3W3N - chains A and B; structure by X-ray diffraction, 2.10 A resolution.

# Chain A (and B)
Name: Toll-like receptor 8
Source organism: Homo sapiens
Notes: chain B of this document is another copy of the same molecule, construct and numbering; everything in this record applies to it too
UniProtKB: Q9NR97 (TLR8_HUMAN); numbering as in UniProt (aligned over 27-827)
Amino-acid sequence (811 residues; numbered 23 to 833; the number before each row is that of its first residue):
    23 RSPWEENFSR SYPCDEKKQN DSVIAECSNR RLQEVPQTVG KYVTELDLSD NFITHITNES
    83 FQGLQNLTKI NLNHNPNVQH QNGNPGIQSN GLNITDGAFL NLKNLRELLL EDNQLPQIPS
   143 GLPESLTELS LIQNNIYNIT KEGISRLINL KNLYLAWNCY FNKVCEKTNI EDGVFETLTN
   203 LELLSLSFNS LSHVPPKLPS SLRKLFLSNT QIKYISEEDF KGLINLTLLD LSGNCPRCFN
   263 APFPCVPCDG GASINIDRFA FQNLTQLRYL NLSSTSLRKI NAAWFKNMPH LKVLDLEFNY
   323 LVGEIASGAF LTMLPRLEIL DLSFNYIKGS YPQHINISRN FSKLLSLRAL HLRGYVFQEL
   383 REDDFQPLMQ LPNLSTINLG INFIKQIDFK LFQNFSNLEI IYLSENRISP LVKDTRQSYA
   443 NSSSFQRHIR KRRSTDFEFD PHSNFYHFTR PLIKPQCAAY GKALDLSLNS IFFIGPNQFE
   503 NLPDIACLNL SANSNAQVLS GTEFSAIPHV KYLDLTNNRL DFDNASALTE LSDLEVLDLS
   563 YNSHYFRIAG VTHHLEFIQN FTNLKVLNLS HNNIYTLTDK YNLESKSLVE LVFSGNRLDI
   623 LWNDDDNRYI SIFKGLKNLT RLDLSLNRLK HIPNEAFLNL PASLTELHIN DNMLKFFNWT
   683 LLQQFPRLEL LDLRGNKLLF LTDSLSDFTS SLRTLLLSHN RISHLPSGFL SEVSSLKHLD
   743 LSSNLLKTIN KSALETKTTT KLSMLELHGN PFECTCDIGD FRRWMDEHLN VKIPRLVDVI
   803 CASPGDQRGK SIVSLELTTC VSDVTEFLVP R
Unresolved in the structure: 23-30, 101-112, 434-458, 819-833 (chain B: 23-31, 101-112, 434-458, 818-833)
Differences from the reference sequence: expression tag (23-26, 828-833)
Curated features (UniProtKB/Swiss-Prot):
  - glycosylation (N-linked (GlcNAc...) asparagine): Asn29, Asn42, Asn80, Asn88, Asn115, Asn160, Asn247, Asn285, Asn293, Asn358, Asn362, Asn395, Asn416, Asn443, Asn511, Asn546, Asn582, Asn590, Asn640, Asn680 and 1 more in UniProt
  - natural variant: Pro432 (P432L: In IMD98), Phe494 (F494L: In IMD98), Gly572 (G572D: In IMD98; G572V: In IMD98)
  - mutagenesis: Tyr348 (Y348A: Abolishes activation of NF-kappa-B; Y348A: Abolishes responses to both ssRNA and chemical ligands), Val378 (V378A: Increases activation of NF-kappa-B), Phe405 (F405A: Abolishes activation of NF-kappa-B; F405A: Abolishes responses to both ssRNA and chemical ligands), Arg452 to Arg455 (Monomeric and inactive), Val520 (V520A: Strongly decreases activation of NF-kappa-B), Asp543 (D543A: Abolishes activation of NF-kappa-B; D543A: Abolishes responses to both ssRNA and chemical ligands), Thr574 (T574A: Abolishes responses to both ssRNA and chemical ligands; T574A: Strongly decreases activation of NF-kappa-B)
Disulfides: Cys36-Cys49, Cys181-Cys187, Cys257-Cys270, Cys260-Cys267, Cys479-Cys509, Cys776-Cys803
Covalently attached groups: N-acetylglucosamine (NAG) linked to Asn88, Asn395, Asn416, Asn546, Asn640, Asn680; glycan linked to Asn293, Asn511, Asn590
Residues lining bound ligands:
  - Resiquimod (RX8; 1-[4-amino-2-(ethoxymethyl)-1H-imidazo[4,5-c]quinolin-1-yl]-2-methylpropan-2-ol), molecule 1: Phe346, Tyr348, Ile349, Lys350, Gly351, Ser352, Tyr353, Gly376, Val378, Ile403, Phe405
  - Resiquimod (RX8), molecule 2: Val520, Asp543, Asp545, Gly572, Val573, Thr574

# Interface between chain A and chain B
Contacting residue pairs (74):
  Tyr182(A) - Asp627(B)  hydrogen bond
  Phe183(A) - Asp627(B)
  Asn184(A) - Asp627(B)  hydrogen bond (backbone-backbone)
  Asn184(A) - Asp628(B)
  Asn184(A) - Asn629(B)  hydrogen bond (side chain-backbone)
  Lys185(A) - Asp627(B)
  Phe261(A) - Thr574(B)
  Phe261(A) - Thr600(B)
  Phe261(A) - Asp601(B)
  Asn262(A) - Ala571(B)  hydrogen bond (side chain-backbone)
  Asn262(A) - Gly572(B)  hydrogen bond (side chain-backbone)
  Asn262(A) - Val573(B)  hydrogen bond (side chain-backbone)
  Asn262(A) - Thr574(B)
  Asn262(A) - Thr600(B)  hydrogen bond
  Ala263(A) - Arg630(B)  hydrogen bond (backbone-side chain)
  Pro264(A) - Arg630(B)
  Phe265(A) - Arg630(B)  hydrogen bond (backbone-side chain)
  Pro266(A) - Asp627(B)
  Pro266(A) - Asp628(B)
  Pro266(A) - Arg630(B)
  Phe346(A) - Gly572(B)
  Ile403(A) - Val573(B)  hydrophobic
  Phe405(A) - Asp543(B)
  Phe405(A) - Tyr567(B)  hydrophobic
  Phe405(A) - Val573(B)  hydrophobic
  Glu427(A) - His566(B)  salt bridge
  Glu427(A) - Tyr567(B)
  Glu427(A) - Ile570(B)
  Arg429(A) - Ala518(B)
  Arg429(A) - Tyr567(B)
  Glu460(A) - Ile622(B)
  Leu490(A) - Arg541(B)
  Leu490(A) - His566(B)
  Asn491(A) - Arg541(B)  hydrogen bond (backbone-side chain)
  Phe494(A) - Phe494(B)  hydrophobic
  Ala514(A) - Arg541(B)  hydrogen bond (backbone-side chain)
  Asn515(A) - Arg541(B)
  Ser516(A) - Ser516(B)
  Ser516(A) - Arg541(B)
  Ala518(A) - Arg429(B)  hydrogen bond (backbone-side chain)
  Arg541(A) - Asn491(B)  hydrogen bond (side chain-backbone)
  Arg541(A) - Ala514(B)  hydrogen bond (side chain-backbone)
  Arg541(A) - Ser516(B)
  Asp543(A) - Phe405(B)
  His566(A) - Glu427(B)  salt bridge
  His566(A) - Leu490(B)
  Tyr567(A) - Glu427(B)
  Tyr567(A) - Arg429(B)
  Arg569(A) - Leu490(B)
  Ile570(A) - Glu427(B)
  Ala571(A) - Asn262(B)  hydrogen bond (backbone-side chain)
  Gly572(A) - Asn262(B)
  Gly572(A) - Phe346(B)
  Val573(A) - Asn262(B)  hydrogen bond (backbone-side chain)
  Val573(A) - Ile403(B)  hydrophobic
  Val573(A) - Phe405(B)  hydrophobic
  Thr574(A) - Phe261(B)
  Thr574(A) - Asn262(B)
  Thr600(A) - Phe261(B)
  Thr600(A) - Asn262(B)  hydrogen bond
  Asp601(A) - Phe261(B)
  Ile622(A) - Glu460(B)
  Asn625(A) - Glu460(B)
  Asp627(A) - Tyr182(B)  hydrogen bond
  Asp627(A) - Phe183(B)
  Asp627(A) - Asn184(B)  hydrogen bond (backbone-backbone)
  Asp627(A) - Pro266(B)
  Asp628(A) - Asn184(B)
  Asp628(A) - Pro266(B)
  Asn629(A) - Asn184(B)  hydrogen bond (backbone-side chain)
  Arg630(A) - Ala263(B)  hydrogen bond (side chain-backbone)
  Arg630(A) - Pro264(B)
  Arg630(A) - Phe265(B)
  Arg630(A) - Pro266(B)
Other interface residues (no listed pair), chain A (48 interface residues in all): Tyr348, Asn428, Phe459, Gln519, Thr598, Leu599, Lys749
Other interface residues (no listed pair), chain B (47 interface residues in all): Lys185, Tyr348, Asn428, Phe459, Asn515, His575, Thr598, Leu599, Asn625, Arg810

# Overview
48 residues of chain A and 47 residues of chain B are in contact; the contacts include 21 hydrogen bonds and 2
salt bridges. Polar contacts include Glu427(A)-His566(B), Tyr182(A)-Asp627(B) and Asn184(A)-Asn629(B). Ligands
of chain A: Resiquimod.
Both chains are Toll-like receptor 8 (Homo sapiens). Entry 3W3N (Crystal structure of human TLR8 in complex
with Resiquimod (R848) crystal form 3) was determined by X-ray diffraction, deposited together with 3W3G,
3W3J, 3W3K, 3W3L and 3W3M.
